2VSU - chains A and B of the 6 polymer chains in the assembly; structure by X-ray diffraction, 1.90 A resolution.

Chain A (and B):
Protein: P-hydroxycinnamoyl CoA hydratase/lyase
Organism: Pseudomonas fluorescens
Notes: EC 4.2.1.101; chain B of this document is another copy of the same molecule, construct and numbering; everything in this record applies to it too
UniProtKB: O69762 (O69762_PSEFL); residue numbers follow UniProt; this construct covers 1-276
Chain sequence (276 residues; each row starts with the number of its first residue):
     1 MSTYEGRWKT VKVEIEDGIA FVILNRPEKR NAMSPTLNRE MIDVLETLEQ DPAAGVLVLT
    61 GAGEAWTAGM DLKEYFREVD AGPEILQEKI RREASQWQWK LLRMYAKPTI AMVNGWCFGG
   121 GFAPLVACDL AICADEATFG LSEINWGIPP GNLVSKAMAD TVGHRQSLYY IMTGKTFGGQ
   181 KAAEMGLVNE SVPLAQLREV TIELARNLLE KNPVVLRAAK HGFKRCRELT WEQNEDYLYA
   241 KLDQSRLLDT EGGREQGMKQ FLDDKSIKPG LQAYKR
Unresolved in the structure: 1-3, 75-80, 251-276 (chain B: 1-3, 252-276)
Sequence notes: engineered mutation Ala123 (Ser in O69762)
Residues lining bound ligands: acetyl coenzyme A (ACO): Glu28, Lys29, Arg30, Ala32, Glu64, Ala68, Gly69, Met70, Asp71, Leu72, Lys73, Trp116, Phe118, Gly119, Gly120, Ser142, Glu143, Ile148
Curated features (UniProtKB/Swiss-Prot):
  - binding site (acetyl-CoA): Lys29, Ala68, Met70, Leu72, Gly120, Ser142, Trp146
  - binding site (vanillin): Tyr75, Gly151, Tyr239
What the authors report for this chain:
  - binding site for acetyl coenzyme A: Arg30, Met70, Gly120, Ser142
  - catalytic residues: Met70, Gly120, Glu143
  - conformationally variable residues (order/disorder transition, side-chain flip): Arg30, Tyr75 to Asp80
  - binding site for 4-hydroxy-3-methoxybenzaldehyde: Tyr75, Glu143
  - catalytic residues: Tyr75, Arg91 (proposed by the authors, not directly observed)
  - mutagenesis - E143A: abolished catalytic activity
  - mutagenesis - Y239F: decreased catalytic activity

Chain A / chain B interface:
Pairs across the interface - 76 pairs, chain A then chain B:
  Gln87(A) with Arg246(B)
  Arg91(A) with Tyr239(B); Leu242(B); Asp243(B), salt bridge; Arg246(B)
  Ser95(A) with Glu235(B), hydrogen bond
  Trp99(A) with Trp231(B), hydrophobic; Glu235(B)
  Lys100(A) with Glu235(B), salt bridge
  Arg103(A) with Trp231(B); Glu232(B), salt bridge
  Ile144(A) with Lys211(B); Val215(B), hydrophobic; Leu216(B)
  Asn145(A) with Lys211(B), hydrogen bond
  Gly147(A) with Val215(B)
  Ile148(A) with Val215(B); Leu242(B), hydrophobic
  Pro149(A) with Val215(B); Ala218(B), hydrophobic; Ala219(B); Leu242(B); Ser245(B)
  Pro150(A) with Ala219(B)
  Gly151(A) with Leu242(B)
  Asn152(A) with Leu238(B); Tyr239(B), hydrogen bond
  Leu153(A) with Trp231(B); Asn234(B); Glu235(B)
  Ser155(A) with Phe223(B); Cys226(B)
  Lys156(A) with Cys226(B), hydrogen bond (side chain-backbone); Arg227(B); Leu229(B), hydrogen bond (side chain-backbone); Trp231(B); Asn234(B)
  Ala159(A) with Phe223(B), hydrophobic; Cys226(B), hydrophobic; Arg227(B)
  Asp160(A) with Trp231(B), hydrogen bond
  His164(A) with Asp160(B); Thr161(B); Phe223(B); Arg227(B), hydrogen bond
  Arg165(A) with Leu125(B), hydrogen bond (side chain-backbone); Val126(B); Cys128(B), hydrogen bond (side chain-backbone); Asp129(B), hydrogen bond (side chain-backbone); Leu130(B); Ala131(B); Gly186(B); Leu187(B), hydrogen bond (side chain-backbone); Val188(B); Asn189(B), hydrogen bond (backbone-side chain)
  Gln166(A) with Asn189(B)
  Ser167(A) with Phe223(B)
  Leu168(A) with Asp129(B); Leu130(B), hydrophobic; Lys220(B); Phe223(B), hydrophobic; Lys224(B)
  Tyr169(A) with Leu130(B); Asn189(B); Leu204(B), hydrophobic
  Ile171(A) with Ala219(B), hydrophobic; Phe223(B), hydrophobic
  Met172(A) with Asp129(B); Leu208(B); Lys211(B); Leu216(B), hydrophobic; Lys220(B)
  Thr173(A) with Leu204(B); Asn207(B); Lys211(B), hydrogen bond (backbone-side chain)
  Lys175(A) with Asn207(B)
Interface residues without a listed pair, chain A (36 interface residues in all): Ala123, Val126, Ala127, Ala157, Met158, Arg225, Glu228
Interface residues without a listed pair, chain B (40 interface residues in all): Pro108, Thr230, Lys241, Asp249

Overview:
36 residues of chain A face 40 of chain B across their interface; the contacts include 13 hydrogen bonds and 3
salt bridges. Among the polar pairs are Arg91(A)-Asp243(B), Lys100(A)-Glu235(B) and Arg103(A)-Glu232(B). Bound
to chain A: acetyl coenzyme A. From the paper: catalytic residues Met70(A), Gly120(A) and Glu143(A) among
others; E143A of chain A abolishes catalytic activity.
Chain A and chain B are both P-hydroxycinnamoyl CoA hydratase/lyase (Pseudomonas fluorescens); the structure,
A ternary complex of Hydroxycinnamoyl-CoA Hydratase-Lyase (HCHL) with acetyl-Coenzyme A and vanillin gives
insights into substrate ..., was determined by X-ray diffraction, deposited together with 2VSS.
